Entry 8X9Y (electron microscopy, 3.70 A resolution); this record covers chains C and L of the 18 polymer chains in the assembly.

[Chain C]
Molecule: Major capsid protein
Source organism: Human alphaherpesvirus 3
UniProtKB: P09245 (MCP_VZVD); residue numbers follow UniProt; this construct covers 26-1394
Sequence (1369 residues; numbered 26 to 1394; the number before each row is that of its first residue):
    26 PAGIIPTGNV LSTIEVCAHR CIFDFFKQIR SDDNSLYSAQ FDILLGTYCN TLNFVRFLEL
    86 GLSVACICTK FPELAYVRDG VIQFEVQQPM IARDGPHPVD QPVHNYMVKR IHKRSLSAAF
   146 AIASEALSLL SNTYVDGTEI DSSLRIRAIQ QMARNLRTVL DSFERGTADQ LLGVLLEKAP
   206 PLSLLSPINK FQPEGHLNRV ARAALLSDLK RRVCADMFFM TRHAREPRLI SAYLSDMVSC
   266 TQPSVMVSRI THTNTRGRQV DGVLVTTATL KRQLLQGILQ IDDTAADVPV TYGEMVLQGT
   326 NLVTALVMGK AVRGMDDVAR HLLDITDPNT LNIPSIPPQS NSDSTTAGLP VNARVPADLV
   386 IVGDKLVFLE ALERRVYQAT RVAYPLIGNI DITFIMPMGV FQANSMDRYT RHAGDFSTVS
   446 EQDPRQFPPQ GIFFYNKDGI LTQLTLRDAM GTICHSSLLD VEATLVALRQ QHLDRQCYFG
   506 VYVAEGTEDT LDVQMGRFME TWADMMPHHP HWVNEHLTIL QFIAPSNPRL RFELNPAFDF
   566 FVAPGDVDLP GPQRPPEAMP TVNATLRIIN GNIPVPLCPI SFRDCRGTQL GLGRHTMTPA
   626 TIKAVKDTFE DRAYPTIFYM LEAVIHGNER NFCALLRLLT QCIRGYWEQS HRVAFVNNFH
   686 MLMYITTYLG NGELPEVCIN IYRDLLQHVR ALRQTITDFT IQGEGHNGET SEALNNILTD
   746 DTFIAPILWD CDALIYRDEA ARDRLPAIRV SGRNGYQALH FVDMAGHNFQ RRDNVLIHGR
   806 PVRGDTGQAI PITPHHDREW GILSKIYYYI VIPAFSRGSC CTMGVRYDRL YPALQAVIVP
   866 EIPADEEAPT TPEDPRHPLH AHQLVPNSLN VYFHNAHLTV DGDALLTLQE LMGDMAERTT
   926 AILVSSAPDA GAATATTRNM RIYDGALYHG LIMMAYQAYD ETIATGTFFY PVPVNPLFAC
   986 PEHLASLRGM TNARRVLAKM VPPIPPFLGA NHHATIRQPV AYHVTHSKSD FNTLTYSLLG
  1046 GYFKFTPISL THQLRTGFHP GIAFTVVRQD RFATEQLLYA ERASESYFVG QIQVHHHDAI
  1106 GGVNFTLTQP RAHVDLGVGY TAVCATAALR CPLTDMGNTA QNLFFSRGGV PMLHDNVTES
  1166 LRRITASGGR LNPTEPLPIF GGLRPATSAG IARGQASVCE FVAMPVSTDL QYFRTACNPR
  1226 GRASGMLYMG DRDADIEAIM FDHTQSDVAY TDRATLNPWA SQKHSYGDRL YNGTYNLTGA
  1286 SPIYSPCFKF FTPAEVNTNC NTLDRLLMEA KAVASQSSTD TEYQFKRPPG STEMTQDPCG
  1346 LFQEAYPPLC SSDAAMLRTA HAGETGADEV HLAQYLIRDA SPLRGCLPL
Unresolved in the structure: 339-376
Differences from the reference sequence: conflict A814 (Gly in P09245)
Cystine bridges: C846-C985

[Chain L]
Molecule: Tri2A
Source organism: Human alphaherpesvirus 3
Sequence (256 residues; row label = number of the first residue in the row; note: 57 numbers in that range are skipped by the numbering (no residue carries them; nothing is unmodelled there)):
     3 AMPFEIEVLL PGELSPAETS ALQKCEGKII TFSTLRHRAS LVDIALSSYY INGAPPDTLS
    63 LLEAYRMRFA AVITRVIPGK LLAHAIGVGT PTPGLFIQNT SPVDLCNGDY ICLLPPVYGS
   123 ADSIRLDSVG LEIVFPLTIP QTLMREIIAK VVARAVEDL
   206 NLMFSINEGC LLILALIPRL LALLIPRLLA L
   244 VTREAAQLIH PEAPMLM
   267 LPIYETISSW ISTSSRLGDT LGTRAILRVC VFDGPSTVHP GDRTAVIQV

[How chain C and chain L interact]
Residue-residue contacts (11):
  A100(C) with K82(L)
  R103(C) with P80(L)
  R135(C) with G14(L)
  S140(C) with R40(L)
  H1101(C) with M4(L), hydrogen bond
  H1102(C) with H39(L), hydrogen bond
  F1185(C) with L61(L), hydrophobic; R282(L)
  N1281(C) with N54(L), hydrogen bond (side chain-backbone)
  G1284(C) with N54(L)
  A1285(C) with N54(L)
Also at the interface, not in a pair above, chain C (12 interface residues in all): H1100, I1184
Also at the interface, not in a pair above, chain L (14 interface residues in all): F6, G55, A56, G81, T279

[Overview]
Chain C and chain L form an interface of 12 and 14 residues respectively; the contacts include 3 hydrogen
bonds. Polar contacts include H1101(C)-M4(L), H1102(C)-H39(L) and N1281(C)-N54(L).
Chain C is Major capsid protein and chain L is Tri2A, both from Human alphaherpesvirus 3; the structure,
E-hexon capsomer of the VZV C-Capsid, was determined by electron microscopy, deposited together with 8X9W,
8X9X, 8X9Z, 8XA0, 8XA1, 8XA2 and 8XA3.
